8PP7 - chains F and J of the 14 polymer chains in the assembly; structure by electron microscopy, 2.91 A resolution.

[Chain F]
Name: Histone H4
Organism: Drosophila melanogaster
UniProt: A0A0B4KFZ9 (A0A0B4KFZ9_DROME); residues 1-102 here correspond to UniProt positions 2-103 (UniProt number = residue number + 1)
Sequence (104 residues; each row starts with the number of its first residue; numbers below 1 keep their minus sign (Met-1 is residue -1)):
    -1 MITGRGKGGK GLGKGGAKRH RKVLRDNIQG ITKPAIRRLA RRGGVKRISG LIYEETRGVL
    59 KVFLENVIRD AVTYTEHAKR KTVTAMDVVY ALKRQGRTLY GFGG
Unresolved in the structure: -1 to 19, 102
Sequence notes: insertion (0)

[Chain J]
Molecule: 248-nt DNA strand
Organism: Homo sapiens
Sequence (248 nucleotides; row label = number of the first residue in the row; numbers below 1 keep their minus sign (DC-134 is residue -134)):
  -134 CCAAGCTTGC ATGCCTGCAG GTCGACTCTA GAGATATCCC GAGTCGCTGT TCAATAAATA
   -74 CACAGGATGT ATATATCTGA CACGTGCCTG GAGATTAGGG AGTAATCCCC TTGGCGGTTA
   -14 AAACGCGGGG GACAGCGCGT ACGTGCGTTT AAGCGGTGCT AGAGCTGTCT ACGACCAATT
    46 GAGCGGCCTC GGCACCGGGA TTCTCCAGGT CCGCCGCGTA TAGGGTCCAT CACATAAGCC
   106 CGAGATAT
Unresolved in the structure: -134 to -78, 76-113

[Interface between chain F and chain J]
Contacting residue pairs - 10 pairs, chain F then chain J:
  Arg35(F) - DG8(J)  salt bridge to the phosphate
  Arg45(F) - DG8(J)  phosphate contact
  Ile46(F) - DC7(J)  sugar contact
  Ile46(F) - DG8(J)  hydrogen bond to the phosphate
  Ser47(F) - DC7(J)  phosphate contact
  Gly48(F) - DC7(J)  phosphate contact
  Arg78(F) - DA28(J)  phosphate contact
  Lys79(F) - DG27(J)  phosphate contact
  Lys79(F) - DA28(J)  hydrogen bond to the phosphate
  Thr80(F) - DA28(J)  hydrogen bond to the phosphate
Also at the interface, not in a pair above, chain F (9 interface residues in all): Lys44
Also at the interface, not in a pair above, chain J (5 interface residues in all): DG29

[In short]
The interface between chain F and chain J involves 9 residues on one side and 5 on the other, with 3 hydrogen
bonds and 1 salt bridge. Among the polar pairs are Ile46(F)-DG8(J), Lys79(F)-DA28(J) and Thr80(F)-DA28(J).
Here chain F is Histone H4 (Drosophila melanogaster) and chain J is a 248-nt DNA strand (Homo sapiens). Entry
8PP7 (human RYBP-PRC1 bound to mononucleosome) was determined by electron microscopy.
